PDB entry 8OP1 | electron microscopy, 3.50 A resolution | chains B and C of the 10 polymer chains in the assembly

== Chain B (and C) ==
Name: Nucleoprotein
Source organism: Respiratory syncytial virus
Notes: chain C of this document is another copy of the same molecule, construct and numbering; everything in this record applies to it too
Reference sequence: C3UPA9 (C3UPA9_9MONO); residue numbers follow UniProt; this construct covers 2-379
Chain sequence (378 residues; row label = number of the first residue in the row):
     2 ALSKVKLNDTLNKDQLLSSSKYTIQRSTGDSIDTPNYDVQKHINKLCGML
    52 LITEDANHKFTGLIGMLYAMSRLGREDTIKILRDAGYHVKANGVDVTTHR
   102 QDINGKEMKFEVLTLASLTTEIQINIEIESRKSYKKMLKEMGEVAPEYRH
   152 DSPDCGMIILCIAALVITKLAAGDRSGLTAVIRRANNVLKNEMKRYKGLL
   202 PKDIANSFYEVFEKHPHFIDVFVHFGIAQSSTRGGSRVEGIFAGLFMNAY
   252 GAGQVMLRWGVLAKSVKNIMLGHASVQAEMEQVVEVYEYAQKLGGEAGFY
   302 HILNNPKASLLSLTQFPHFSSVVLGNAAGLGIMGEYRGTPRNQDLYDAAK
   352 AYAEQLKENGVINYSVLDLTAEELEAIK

== Chain B / chain C interface ==
Contacting residue pairs (92):
  Tyr38(B) with Gln26(C); His89(C)
  Gln41(B) with Gln26(C); Arg27(C); Ser28(C), hydrogen bond (side chain-backbone)
  Lys42(B) with Ser28(C)
  Arg73(B) with Ile25(C); Gln26(C); Arg27(C)
  Asp78(B) with Thr24(C)
  Lys81(B) with Tyr23(C)
  Ile82(B) with Tyr23(C), hydrophobic
  Asp85(B) with Tyr23(C), hydrogen bond
  Glu148(B) with Glu211(C)
  Asp152(B) with Lys215(C)
  Pro154(B) with Lys215(C)
  His225(B) with Tyr23(C)
  Ile228(B) with Leu17(C), hydrophobic; Leu18(C); Ser21(C)
  Ala229(B) with Ser21(C); Tyr23(C); Ile25(C), hydrophobic
  Gln230(B) with Ile25(C)
  Ser231(B) with Leu18(C); Pro307(C)
  Ser232(B) with Leu18(C), hydrogen bond (side chain-backbone)
  Thr233(B) with Ile25(C); Arg27(C), hydrogen bond; Pro307(C)
  Arg234(B) with Ile82(C); Asp85(C); Asp221(C), salt bridge; His225(C); Leu304(C); Asn306(C), hydrogen bond (backbone-side chain)
  Gly235(B) with Arg27(C)
  Gly236(B) with Arg27(C); Pro217(C)
  Ser237(B) with Pro217(C); Asn305(C), hydrogen bond (backbone-side chain)
  Arg238(B) with Asn305(C)
  Glu240(B) with Arg27(C), salt bridge
  Ala244(B) with Pro307(C), hydrophobic
  Met248(B) with Lys14(C); Leu18(C), hydrophobic
  Tyr251(B) with Asp10(C); Asn13(C); Leu17(C), hydrophobic
  Leu258(B) with Leu8(C), hydrophobic
  Arg259(B) with Leu8(C); Asp10(C), salt bridge
  Val262(B) with Val6(C); Lys7(C); Leu8(C)
  Lys265(B) with Leu3(C); Val6(C)
  Ser266(B) with Ala279(C); Gln283(C)
  Val267(B) with Ala279(C), hydrophobic
  Leu272(B) with Leu3(C), hydrophobic
  Met281(B) with Ala2(C); Leu3(C), hydrophobic
  Val285(B) with Ala2(C); Lys5(C)
  Tyr288(B) with Val6(C), hydrophobic; Lys7(C)
  Glu289(B) with Lys5(C)
  Ala291(B) with Leu8(C), hydrophobic
  Gln292(B) with Lys5(C); Lys7(C), hydrogen bond (side chain-backbone)
  Gly295(B) with Asn13(C); Gln16(C)
  Gly296(B) with Asn13(C); Gln16(C), hydrogen bond (backbone-side chain); Leu17(C)
  Phe300(B) with Leu17(C), hydrophobic
  Gly361(B) with Ala275(C)
  Val362(B) with Gly273(C); Ala275(C)
  Ile363(B) with Ile270(C); Gly273(C)
  Asn364(B) with Gly273(C), hydrogen bond (backbone-backbone)
  Tyr365(B) with Ile270(C), hydrophobic
  Val367(B) with Leu272(C); Gly273(C); Gln278(C)
  Leu368(B) with Lys268(C); Asn269(C); Ile270(C)
  Asp369(B) with Lys268(C), hydrogen bond (backbone-side chain)
  Glu374(B) with Val362(C)
Other interface residues (no listed pair), chain B (62 interface residues in all): Leu74, Ser153, Asn192, Gly241, Gly261, Lys268, Val284, Leu294, Glu297, Leu370
Other interface residues (no listed pair), chain C (45 interface residues in all): Ala86, Asp175, Met271, His274

== Summary ==
Chain B and chain C form an interface of 62 and 45 residues respectively, with 10 hydrogen bonds and 3 salt
bridges. Among the polar pairs are Arg234(B)-Asp221(C), Glu240(B)-Arg27(C) and Arg259(B)-Asp10(C).
Both chains are Nucleoprotein (Respiratory syncytial virus). Entry 8OP1 (Subsection of a helical nucleocapsid
of the Respiratory Syncytial Virus) was determined by electron microscopy, deposited together with 8OOU and
8OP2.
